PDB entry 7EEE | X-ray diffraction, 1.66 A resolution | chain A

Chain A:
Protein: glycoside hydrolase family 12 beta-1,3-1,4-glucanase
Source organism: Chaetomium sp
Notes: EC 3.2.1.73
Sequence (227 residues; row label = number of the first residue in the row):
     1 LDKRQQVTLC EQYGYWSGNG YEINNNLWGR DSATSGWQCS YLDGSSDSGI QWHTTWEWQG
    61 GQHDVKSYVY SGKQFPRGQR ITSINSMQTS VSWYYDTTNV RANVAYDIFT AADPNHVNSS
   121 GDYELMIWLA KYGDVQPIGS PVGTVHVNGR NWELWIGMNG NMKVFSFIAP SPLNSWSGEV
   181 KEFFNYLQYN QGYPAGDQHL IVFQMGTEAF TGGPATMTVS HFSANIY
Disordered / not traced: 1-4
Disulfides: C10-C39

Summary:
Chain A is glycoside hydrolase family 12 beta-1,3-1,4-glucanase (Chaetomium sp); the structure, Complex
structure of glycoside hydrolase family 12 beta-1,3-1,4-glucanase with gentiobiose, was determined by X-ray
diffraction, deposited together with 7EE2 and 7EEJ.
